8PH9 - chains I and J of the 8 polymer chains in the assembly; structure by electron microscopy, 3.00 A resolution.

== Chain I ==
Protein: DNA-directed RNA polymerase subunit beta
Organism: Escherichia coli
Notes: EC 2.7.7.6
UniProtKB: P0A8V2 (RPOB_ECOLI); residues 1-1342 here = UniProt positions 1-1342
Amino-acid sequence (1342 residues; numbered 1 to 1342; the number before each row is that of its first residue):
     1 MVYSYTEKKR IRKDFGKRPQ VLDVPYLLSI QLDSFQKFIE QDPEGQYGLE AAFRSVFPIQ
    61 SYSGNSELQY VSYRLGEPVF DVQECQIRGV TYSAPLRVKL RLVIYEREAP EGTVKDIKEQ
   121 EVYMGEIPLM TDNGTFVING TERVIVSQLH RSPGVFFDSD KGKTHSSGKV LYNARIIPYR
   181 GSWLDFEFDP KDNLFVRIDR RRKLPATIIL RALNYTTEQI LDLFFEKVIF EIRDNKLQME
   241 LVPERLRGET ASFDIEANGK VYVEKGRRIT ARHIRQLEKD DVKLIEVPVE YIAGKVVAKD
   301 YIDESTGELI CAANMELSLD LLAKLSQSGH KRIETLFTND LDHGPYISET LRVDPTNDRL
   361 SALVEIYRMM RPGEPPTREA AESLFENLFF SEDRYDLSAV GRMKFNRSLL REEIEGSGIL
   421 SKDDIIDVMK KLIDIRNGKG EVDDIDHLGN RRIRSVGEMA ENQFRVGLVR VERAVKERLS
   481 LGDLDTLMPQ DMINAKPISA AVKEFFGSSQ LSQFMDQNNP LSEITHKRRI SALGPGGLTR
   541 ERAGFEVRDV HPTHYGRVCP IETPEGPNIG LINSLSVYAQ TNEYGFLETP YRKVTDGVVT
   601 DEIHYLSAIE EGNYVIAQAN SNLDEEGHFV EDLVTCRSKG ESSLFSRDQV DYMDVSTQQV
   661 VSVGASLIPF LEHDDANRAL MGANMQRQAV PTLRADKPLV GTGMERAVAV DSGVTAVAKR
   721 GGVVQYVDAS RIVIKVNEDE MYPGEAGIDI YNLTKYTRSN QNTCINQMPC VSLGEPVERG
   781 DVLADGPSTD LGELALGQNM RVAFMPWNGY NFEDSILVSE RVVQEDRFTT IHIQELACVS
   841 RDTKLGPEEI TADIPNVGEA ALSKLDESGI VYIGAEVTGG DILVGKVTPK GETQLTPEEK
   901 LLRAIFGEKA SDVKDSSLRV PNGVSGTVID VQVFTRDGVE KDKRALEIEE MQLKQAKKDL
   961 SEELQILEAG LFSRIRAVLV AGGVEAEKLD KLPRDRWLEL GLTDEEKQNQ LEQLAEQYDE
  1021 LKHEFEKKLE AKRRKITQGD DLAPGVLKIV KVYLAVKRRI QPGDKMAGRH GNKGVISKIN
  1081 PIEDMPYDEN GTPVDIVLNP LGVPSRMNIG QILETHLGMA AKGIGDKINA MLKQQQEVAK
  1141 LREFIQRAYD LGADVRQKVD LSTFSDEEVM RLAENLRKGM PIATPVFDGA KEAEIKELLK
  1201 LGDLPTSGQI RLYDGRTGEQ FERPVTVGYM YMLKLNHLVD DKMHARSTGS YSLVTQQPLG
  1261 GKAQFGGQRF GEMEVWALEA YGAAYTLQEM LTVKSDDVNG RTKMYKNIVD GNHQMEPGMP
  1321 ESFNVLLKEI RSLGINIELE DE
Disordered / not traced: 894-910
Curated features (UniProtKB/Swiss-Prot):
  - modified residue (N6-acetyllysine): K1022, K1200
  - mutagenesis: I561 (I561S: Resistant to antibiotics salinamide A and B), I569 (I569S: Resistant to antibiotics salinamide A and B), A665 (A665E: Resistant to antibiotics salinamide A and B), D675 (D675A/G: Resistant to antibiotics salinamide A and B), N677 (N677H/K: Resistant to antibiotics salinamide A and B), L680 (L680M: Resistant to antibiotics salinamide A and B), E813 (E813K: Disrupts the enzyme's active center)
Reported in the primary citation:
  - binding site for non-template DNA: W183, D199, R200, R201, R371, R394, R470, R473
  - binding site for template DNA: R542

== Chain J ==
Protein: DNA-directed RNA polymerase subunit beta'
Organism: Escherichia coli
Notes: EC 2.7.7.6
UniProtKB: P0A8T7 (RPOC_ECOLI); residue numbers follow UniProt; this construct covers 2-1407
Amino-acid sequence (1416 residues; numbered 1 to 1416; the number before each row is that of its first residue):
     1 VKDLLKFLKA QTKTEEFDAI KIALASPDMI RSWSFGEVKK PETINYRTFK PERDGLFCAR
    61 IFGPVKDYEC LCGKYKRLKH RGVICEKCGV EVTQTKVRRE RMGHIELASP TAHIWFLKSL
   121 PSRIGLLLDM PLRDIERVLY FESYVVIEGG MTNLERQQIL TEEQYLDALE EFGDEFDAKM
   181 GAEAIQALLK SMDLEQECEQ LREELNETNS ETKRKKLTKR IKLLEAFVQS GNKPEWMILT
   241 VLPVLPPDLR PLVPLDGGRF ATSDLNDLYR RVINRNNRLK RLLDLAAPDI IVRNEKRMLQ
   301 EAVDALLDNG RRGRAITGSN KRPLKSLADM IKGKQGRFRQ NLLGKRVDYS GRSVITVGPY
   361 LRLHQCGLPK KMALELFKPF IYGKLELRGL ATTIKAAKKM VEREEAVVWD ILDEVIREHP
   421 VLLNRAPTLH RLGIQAFEPV LIEGKAIQLH PLVCAAYNAD FDGDQMAVHV PLTLEAQLEA
   481 RALMMSTNNI LSPANGEPII VPSQDVVLGL YYMTRDCVNA KGEGMVLTGP KEAERLYRSG
   541 LASLHARVKV RITEYEKDAN GELVAKTSLK DTTVGRAILW MIVPKGLPYS IVNQALGKKA
   601 ISKMLNTCYR ILGLKPTVIF ADQIMYTGFA YAARSGASVG IDDMVIPEKK HEIISEAEAE
   661 VAEIQEQFQS GLVTAGERYN KVIDIWAAAN DRVSKAMMDN LQTETVINRD GQEEKQVSFN
   721 SIYMMADSGA RGSAAQIRQL AGMRGLMAKP DGSIIETPIT ANFREGLNVL QYFISTHGAR
   781 KGLADTALKT ANSGYLTRRL VDVAQDLVVT EDDCGTHEGI MMTPVIEGGD VKEPLRDRVL
   841 GRVTAEDVLK PGTADILVPR NTLLHEQWCD LLEENSVDAV KVRSVVSCDT DFGVCAHCYG
   901 RDLARGHIIN KGEAIGVIAA QSIGEPGTQL TMRTFHIGGA ASRAAAESSI QVKNKGSIKL
   961 SNVKSVVNSS GKLVITSRNT ELKLIDEFGR TKESYKVPYG AVLAKGDGEQ VAGGETVANW
  1021 DPHTMPVITE VSGFVRFTDM IDGQTITRQT DELTGLSSLV VLDSAERTAG GKDLRPALKI
  1081 VDAQGNDVLI PGTDMPAQYF LPGKAIVQLE DGVQISSGDT LARIPQESGG TKDITGGLPR
  1141 VADLFEARRP KEPAILAEIS GIVSFGKETK GKRRLVITPV DGSDPYEEMI PKWRQLNVFE
  1201 GERVERGDVI SDGPEAPHDI LRLRGVHAVT RYIVNEVQDV YRLQGVKIND KHIEVIVRQM
  1261 LRKATIVNAG SSDFLEGEQV EYSRVKIANR ELEANGKVGA TYSRDLLGIT KASLATESFI
  1321 SAASFQETTR VLTEAAVAGK RDELRGLKEN VIVGRLIPAG TGYAYHQDRM RRRAAGEAPA
  1381 APQVTAEDAS ASLAELLNAG LGGSDNELEV HHHHHH
Disordered / not traced: 1-15, 937-943, 1128-1133, 1376-1416
Differences from the reference sequence: expression tag (1, 1408-1416)
Curated features (UniProtKB/Swiss-Prot):
  - binding site (Zn(2+)): C70, C72, C85, C88, C814, C888, C895, C898
  - binding site (Mg(2+)): D460, D462, D464
  - modified residue: K983 (N6-acetyllysine)
  - mutagenesis: Q504 (Q504P: Resistant to antibiotics salinamide A and B), N690 (N690D: Resistant to antibiotics salinamide A and B), M697 (M697V: Resistant to antibiotics salinamide A and B), A735 (A735T: Resistant to antibiotics salinamide A and B), R738 (R738C/H/P/S: Resistant to antibiotics salinamide A and B), A748 (A748E: Resistant to antibiotics salinamide A and B), P758 (P758S/T: Resistant to antibiotics salinamide A and B), F763 (F763C: Resistant to antibiotics salinamide A and B), S775 (S775A: Resistant to antibiotics salinamide A and B), A779 (A779T/V: Resistant to antibiotics salinamide A and B), R780 (R780C: Resistant to antibiotics salinamide A and B), G782 (G782A/C: Resistant to antibiotics salinamide A and B), 1 further mutagenesis entry in UniProt
Ion coordination: Zn2+ site 1: C70, C72, C85, C88; Mg2+: D460, D462, D464 (shared with 1 residue of chain R); Zn2+ site 2: C814, C888, C895, C898
Reported in the primary citation:
  - binding site for non-template DNA: R314, K321

== Chain I / chain J interface ==
Residue-residue contacts (356; chain I residue first):
  S166(I) - K1151(J)
  S166(I) - E1152(J)
  F545(I) - D785(J)
  F545(I) - L788(J)  hydrophobic
  F545(I) - M932(J)  hydrophobic
  F545(I) - R933(J)
  R548(I) - R780(J)  hydrogen bond (backbone-side chain)
  R548(I) - L788(J)
  D549(I) - P750(J)
  D549(I) - R933(J)  salt bridge
  V550(I) - P750(J)
  V550(I) - H777(J)  hydrogen bond (backbone-side chain)
  V550(I) - R780(J)
  H551(I) - F773(J)
  P552(I) - F773(J)
  Y555(I) - V769(J)
  Y555(I) - F773(J)
  C559(I) - R780(J)
  P560(I) - F773(J)  hydrophobic
  P560(I) - T776(J)
  P560(I) - R780(J)  hydrogen bond (backbone-side chain)
  I561(I) - T776(J)
  T563(I) - R780(J)
  E565(I) - L783(J)
  G566(I) - A787(J)
  I569(I) - L783(J)  hydrophobic
  G570(I) - R780(J)
  N573(I) - R780(J)
  Q618(I) - N768(J)  hydrogen bond
  Q618(I) - V769(J)
  Q618(I) - L770(J)  hydrogen bond (side chain-backbone)
  N620(I) - N768(J)
  N620(I) - V769(J)
  T635(I) - L770(J)
  S642(I) - L770(J)
  T657(I) - V769(J)
  V660(I) - V769(J)  hydrophobic
  V660(I) - F773(J)  hydrophobic
  L671(I) - Y772(J)  hydrogen bond (backbone-side chain)
  E672(I) - G766(J)
  E672(I) - L767(J)
  E672(I) - Y772(J)
  H673(I) - F763(J)  hydrogen bond (side chain-backbone)
  H673(I) - R764(J)  hydrogen bond (side chain-backbone)
  H673(I) - E765(J)  hydrogen bond (side chain-backbone)
  H673(I) - G766(J)
  D674(I) - F763(J)
  D674(I) - Y772(J)  hydrogen bond (backbone-side chain)
  D675(I) - F763(J)
  D675(I) - Y772(J)  hydrogen bond (backbone-side chain)
  A676(I) - Y772(J)
  A676(I) - A779(J)  hydrophobic
  N677(I) - A779(J)
  N677(I) - L783(J)
  A679(I) - Y772(J)
  L680(I) - L783(J)  hydrophobic
  F804(I) - A637(J)
  F804(I) - S638(J)  hydrogen bond (backbone-side chain)
  M805(I) - A633(J)
  M805(I) - A637(J)
  P806(I) - A632(J)
  P806(I) - A633(J)
  P806(I) - A637(J)
  N808(I) - P359(J)
  N808(I) - F629(J)
  N808(I) - A633(J)
  G809(I) - V357(J)
  G809(I) - P359(J)
  G809(I) - F629(J)
  Y810(I) - V357(J)
  Y810(I) - P359(J)
  F812(I) - V357(J)  hydrophobic
  F812(I) - P451(J)  hydrophobic
  F812(I) - F461(J)  hydrophobic
  F812(I) - Q504(J)
  F812(I) - D505(J)
  F812(I) - F629(J)  hydrophobic
  E813(I) - F461(J)
  E813(I) - Q504(J)  hydrogen bond
  D814(I) - F461(J)
  D814(I) - D462(J)
  S815(I) - V357(J)
  S815(I) - F461(J)
  V839(I) - D256(J)
  R841(I) - D256(J)  salt bridge
  R841(I) - R259(J)
  T843(I) - G257(J)
  T843(I) - G258(J)
  K844(I) - R47(J)
  L845(I) - R47(J)
  E848(I) - D256(J)
  E848(I) - G257(J)
  K886(I) - D256(J)  salt bridge
  E892(I) - R47(J)
  Q1061(I) - K445(J)
  G1063(I) - V354(J)
  G1063(I) - T356(J)
  G1063(I) - A446(J)
  K1065(I) - D462(J)
  G1074(I) - F461(J)
  V1075(I) - F461(J)  hydrogen bond (backbone-backbone)
  V1075(I) - G463(J)
  I1076(I) - T356(J)
  S1077(I) - V357(J)
  N1099(I) - Q504(J)
  N1099(I) - D505(J)  hydrogen bond
  P1100(I) - A637(J)
  P1100(I) - V639(J)  hydrophobic
  L1101(I) - D505(J)
  L1101(I) - M725(J)  hydrophobic
  L1101(I) - R731(J)
  V1103(I) - V639(J)  hydrophobic
  P1104(I) - I722(J)  hydrophobic
  P1104(I) - M725(J)  hydrophobic
  P1104(I) - Q736(J)
  S1105(I) - R731(J)  hydrogen bond
  S1105(I) - Q736(J)
  M1107(I) - Q736(J)
  M1107(I) - Q739(J)
  M1107(I) - L740(J)  hydrophobic
  M1107(I) - F763(J)  hydrophobic
  I1109(I) - I641(J)  hydrophobic
  I1109(I) - M644(J)  hydrophobic
  I1109(I) - L740(J)  hydrophobic
  I1112(I) - V639(J)
  I1112(I) - I641(J)
  L1113(I) - I641(J)  hydrophobic
  H1116(I) - I641(J)
  F1187(I) - L767(J)
  F1187(I) - N768(J)
  F1187(I) - V769(J)  hydrophobic
  F1187(I) - Y772(J)  hydrophobic
  E1192(I) - I641(J)
  E1192(I) - D642(J)
  E1192(I) - R764(J)  salt bridge
  K1196(I) - I641(J)
  K1196(I) - D642(J)  salt bridge
  S1207(I) - D642(J)
  Q1209(I) - S638(J)
  Q1209(I) - G640(J)
  Q1209(I) - D643(J)
  E1219(I) - R634(J)
  F1221(I) - A633(J)
  F1221(I) - R634(J)
  E1222(I) - Y512(J)  hydrogen bond
  E1222(I) - Y537(J)  hydrogen bond
  E1222(I) - R634(J)  salt bridge
  E1222(I) - S635(J)
  R1223(I) - Y512(J)
  R1223(I) - S635(J)  hydrogen bond (backbone-backbone)
  R1223(I) - G636(J)
  R1223(I) - F719(J)  hydrogen bond (side chain-backbone)
  R1223(I) - S721(J)  hydrogen bond
  P1224(I) - G636(J)
  P1224(I) - S638(J)
  V1225(I) - S638(J)
  T1226(I) - S638(J)  hydrogen bond (backbone-side chain)
  T1226(I) - V639(J)  hydrogen bond (side chain-backbone)
  T1226(I) - G640(J)
  V1239(I) - V354(J)  hydrophobic
  V1239(I) - K445(J)
  D1240(I) - K445(J)
  K1242(I) - R352(J)
  K1242(I) - Q465(J)
  M1243(I) - R352(J)
  M1243(I) - M372(J)  hydrophobic
  M1243(I) - K445(J)
  H1244(I) - G351(J)
  H1244(I) - R352(J)  hydrogen bond (backbone-backbone)
  A1245(I) - S350(J)
  A1245(I) - M372(J)  hydrophobic
  A1245(I) - E375(J)
  R1246(I) - D348(J)  salt bridge
  R1246(I) - Y349(J)  hydrogen bond (backbone-backbone)
  R1246(I) - S350(J)  hydrogen bond (backbone-backbone)
  R1246(I) - E375(J)
  R1246(I) - L376(J)
  S1247(I) - D348(J)
  S1247(I) - Y349(J)  hydrogen bond (backbone-backbone)
  S1247(I) - E375(J)
  S1247(I) - L376(J)
  S1247(I) - K378(J)
  T1248(I) - Y349(J)
  Y1251(I) - D348(J)  hydrogen bond
  L1253(I) - R99(J)  hydrogen bond (backbone-side chain)
  V1254(I) - R99(J)  hydrogen bond (backbone-side chain)
  V1254(I) - L249(J)
  V1254(I) - P251(J)
  T1255(I) - R337(J)
  T1255(I) - N341(J)
  Q1256(I) - R99(J)
  Q1257(I) - N341(J)  hydrogen bond (side chain-backbone)
  Q1257(I) - K345(J)
  Q1257(I) - R346(J)
  P1258(I) - R346(J)
  P1258(I) - D348(J)
  L1259(I) - R346(J)
  G1260(I) - R346(J)
  F1265(I) - E375(J)
  G1267(I) - R346(J)  hydrogen bond (backbone-side chain)
  G1267(I) - V347(J)
  G1267(I) - S350(J)
  Q1268(I) - R346(J)
  Q1268(I) - V347(J)  hydrogen bond (backbone-backbone)
  Q1268(I) - S350(J)  hydrogen bond (backbone-side chain)
  Q1268(I) - G351(J)
  Q1268(I) - R352(J)
  R1269(I) - R339(J)  hydrogen bond (side chain-backbone)
  R1269(I) - Q340(J)  hydrogen bond (side chain-backbone)
  R1269(I) - G344(J)  hydrogen bond (side chain-backbone)
  R1269(I) - K345(J)
  R1269(I) - R346(J)
  F1270(I) - G344(J)
  F1270(I) - K345(J)  hydrogen bond (backbone-backbone)
  F1270(I) - V347(J)  hydrophobic
  F1270(I) - H469(J)
  E1272(I) - R339(J)
  E1272(I) - L343(J)
  E1272(I) - R798(J)  salt bridge
  M1273(I) - T428(J)
  E1274(I) - N424(J)  hydrogen bond
  E1274(I) - A426(J)
  E1274(I) - T428(J)  hydrogen bond
  V1275(I) - L343(J)
  W1276(I) - R798(J)
  W1276(I) - V801(J)
  W1276(I) - V917(J)
  W1276(I) - Q921(J)  hydrogen bond (backbone-side chain)
  A1277(I) - T428(J)
  A1277(I) - I434(J)  hydrophobic
  A1277(I) - Q921(J)
  L1278(I) - I434(J)  hydrophobic
  L1278(I) - M484(J)  hydrophobic
  E1279(I) - A914(J)
  E1279(I) - V917(J)
  E1279(I) - L1347(J)
  E1279(I) - V1351(J)
  A1280(I) - R431(J)
  A1280(I) - E913(J)
  A1280(I) - I918(J)
  A1280(I) - Q921(J)
  Y1281(I) - R431(J)  hydrogen bond (side chain-backbone)
  Y1281(I) - I434(J)
  Y1281(I) - L483(J)
  Y1281(I) - M484(J)  hydrophobic
  Y1281(I) - N489(J)  hydrogen bond
  G1282(I) - L483(J)
  G1282(I) - I1357(J)
  G1282(I) - G1360(J)
  A1283(I) - E479(J)
  A1283(I) - L483(J)
  A1284(I) - E479(J)  hydrogen bond (backbone-side chain)
  A1284(I) - L1356(J)
  A1284(I) - T1361(J)
  A1284(I) - G1362(J)
  Y1285(I) - E475(J)
  Y1285(I) - E479(J)  hydrogen bond (backbone-side chain)
  Y1285(I) - L1356(J)
  T1286(I) - A476(J)
  T1286(I) - E479(J)  hydrogen bond
  Q1288(I) - G1354(J)
  Q1288(I) - R1355(J)
  Q1288(I) - L1356(J)
  E1289(I) - P471(J)
  E1289(I) - L472(J)  hydrogen bond (side chain-backbone)
  E1289(I) - T473(J)  hydrogen bond (side chain-backbone)
  E1289(I) - A476(J)
  M1290(I) - V347(J)
  M1290(I) - H469(J)
  L1291(I) - K345(J)  hydrogen bond (backbone-side chain)
  L1291(I) - V1351(J)
  T1292(I) - G1354(J)
  K1294(I) - D348(J)  hydrogen bond (backbone-backbone)
  K1294(I) - Y349(J)
  K1294(I) - V470(J)  hydrogen bond (side chain-backbone)
  K1294(I) - L472(J)
  S1295(I) - K345(J)
  S1295(I) - R346(J)
  D1296(I) - K345(J)  salt bridge
  M1304(I) - L472(J)  hydrophobic
  Y1305(I) - Y349(J)
  Y1305(I) - P379(J)  hydrophobic
  Y1305(I) - Y382(J)
  I1308(I) - P379(J)  hydrophobic
  I1308(I) - F380(J)  hydrophobic
  I1308(I) - L472(J)  hydrophobic
  V1309(I) - G383(J)
  V1309(I) - E386(J)
  V1309(I) - I394(J)  hydrophobic
  H1313(I) - F380(J)
  H1313(I) - L472(J)
  H1313(I) - T473(J)  hydrogen bond (backbone-side chain)
  H1313(I) - L474(J)  hydrogen bond (backbone-backbone)
  H1313(I) - Q477(J)
  Q1314(I) - T473(J)
  P1320(I) - V1353(J)
  E1321(I) - R99(J)  salt bridge
  S1322(I) - N341(J)  hydrogen bond (side chain-backbone)
  S1322(I) - L342(J)
  F1323(I) - I20(J)  hydrophobic
  F1323(I) - L342(J)
  F1323(I) - I1352(J)  hydrophobic
  V1325(I) - R99(J)
  V1325(I) - L249(J)  hydrophobic
  V1325(I) - R337(J)
  L1326(I) - I331(J)  hydrophobic
  L1326(I) - R337(J)
  L1326(I) - F338(J)  hydrophobic
  L1326(I) - L342(J)  hydrophobic
  K1328(I) - E100(J)
  K1328(I) - M102(J)
  K1328(I) - L245(J)
  K1328(I) - L249(J)
  E1329(I) - L245(J)
  E1329(I) - M330(J)
  E1329(I) - R337(J)  salt bridge
  I1330(I) - I331(J)  hydrophobic
  R1331(I) - W33(J)
  R1331(I) - P243(J)
  S1332(I) - P243(J)
  S1332(I) - V244(J)
  S1332(I) - L245(J)  hydrogen bond (side chain-backbone)
  S1332(I) - L327(J)
  L1333(I) - H113(J)
  L1333(I) - W115(J)  hydrophobic
  L1333(I) - P243(J)
  L1333(I) - L307(J)  hydrophobic
  L1333(I) - L327(J)  hydrophobic
  G1334(I) - L24(J)
  G1334(I) - A25(J)  hydrogen bond (backbone-backbone)
  G1334(I) - H113(J)  hydrogen bond (backbone-side chain)
  I1335(I) - I22(J)  hydrophobic
  I1335(I) - A23(J)
  I1335(I) - W115(J)  hydrophobic
  I1335(I) - A1336(J)  hydrophobic
  N1336(I) - K21(J)
  N1336(I) - I22(J)
  N1336(I) - A23(J)  hydrogen bond (backbone-backbone)
  N1336(I) - M29(J)
  N1336(I) - W33(J)
  I1337(I) - I20(J)  hydrophobic
  I1337(I) - K21(J)
  E1338(I) - I20(J)
  E1338(I) - K21(J)  hydrogen bond (backbone-backbone)
  L1339(I) - F17(J)  hydrophobic
  L1339(I) - A19(J)
  L1339(I) - I20(J)  hydrophobic
  E1340(I) - F17(J)
  E1340(I) - D18(J)  hydrogen bond (backbone-backbone)
  E1340(I) - A19(J)  hydrogen bond (backbone-backbone)
  E1340(I) - K21(J)
  D1341(I) - E16(J)
  D1341(I) - F17(J)
  D1341(I) - D18(J)
  E1342(I) - D18(J)
  E1342(I) - R1341(J)  salt bridge
Also at the interface, not in a pair above, chain I (170 interface residues in all): G544, E546, H554, A619, L644, W807, N811, P1062, K1073, R1106, Q1220, G1249, G1271, L1287, V1293, M1315, M1319
Also at the interface, not in a pair above, chain J (190 interface residues in all): Y46, F116, L239, P246, D248, V253, Y269, S353, I355, Y360, L422, R425, H430, L432, Q435, D460, A467, S503, L508, R538, L544, H545, A630, N720, A730, G732, I737, R744, T757, I774, S775, A784, F1319, L1332, A1359
The authors on this interface:
  - pairs named by the authors: E546(I)-R933(J), D549(I)-R933(J) (salt bridge)

== Overview ==
The interface between chain I and chain J involves 170 residues on one side and 190 on the other, with 61
hydrogen bonds and 12 salt bridges. Polar pairs include D549(I)-R933(J), R841(I)-D256(J) and K886(I)-D256(J).
The authors report a contact between E546(I) and R933(J); a salt bridge between D549(I) and R933(J). The paper
reports a binding site for non-template DNA at W183(I), D199(I) and R314(J) among others; a binding site for
template DNA at R542(I).
Here chain I is DNA-directed RNA polymerase subunit beta and chain J is DNA-directed RNA polymerase subunit
beta', both from Escherichia coli. Entry 8PH9 (E. coli RNA polymerase paused at ops site (non-complementary
scaffold)) was determined by electron microscopy together with 8PEN, 8PFG, 8PFJ, 8PHK, 8PIB, 8PID, 8PIL and
8PIM from the same study.
